PDB entry 8DIM | electron microscopy, 2.62 A resolution | chains B and C of the 9 polymer chains in the assembly

# Chain B
Protein: CR6261 Fab heavy chain
Organism: Homo sapiens
Notes: antibody fragment or engineered binder
Sequence (251 residues; row label = number of the first residue in the row; numbers below 1 keep their minus sign (Met-18 is residue -18)):
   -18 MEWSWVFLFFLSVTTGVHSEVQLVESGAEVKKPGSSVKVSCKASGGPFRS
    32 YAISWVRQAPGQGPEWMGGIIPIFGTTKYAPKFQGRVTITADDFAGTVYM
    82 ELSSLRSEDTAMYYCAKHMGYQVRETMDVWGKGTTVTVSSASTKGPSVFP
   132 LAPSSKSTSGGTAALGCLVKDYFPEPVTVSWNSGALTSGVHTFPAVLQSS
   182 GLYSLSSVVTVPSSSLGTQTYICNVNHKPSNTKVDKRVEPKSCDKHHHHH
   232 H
Disordered / not traced: -18 to 1, 120-232
Disulfide bonds: Cys22-Cys96

# Chain C
Protein: CR6261 Fab light chain
Organism: Homo sapiens
Notes: antibody fragment or engineered binder
Sequence (240 residues; row label = number of the first residue in the row; numbers below 1 keep their minus sign (Met-18 is residue -18)):
   -18 MEWSWVFLFFLSVTTGVHSQSVLTQPPSVSAAPGQKVTISCSGSSSNIGN
    32 DYVSWYQQLPGTAPKLLIYDNNKRPSGIPDRFSGSKSGTSATLGITGLQT
    82 GDEANYYCATWDRRPTAYVVFGGGTKLTVLGAAAGQPKAAPSVTLFPPSS
   132 EELQANKATLVCLISDFYPGAVTVAWKADSSPVKAGVETTTPSKQSNNKY
   182 AASSYLSLTPEQWKSHRSYSCQVTHEGSTVEKTVAPTECS
Disordered / not traced: -18 to 2, 112-221
Disulfide bonds: Cys22-Cys89

# Interface between chain B and chain C
Residue-residue contacts (27; chain B residue first):
  Gln39(B) with Gln39(C), hydrogen bond
  Gly44(B) with Tyr88(C)
  Pro45(B) with Tyr88(C); Phe102(C)
  Trp47(B) with Tyr99(C), hydrophobic; Val100(C)
  Pro62(B) with Thr97(C)
  Lys63(B) with Tyr99(C)
  Tyr95(B) with Ala44(C), hydrophobic
  Met100(B) with Tyr50(C), hydrophobic
  Val104(B) with Trp92(C), hydrophobic
  Arg105(B) with Asp51(C), salt bridge; Val100(C)
  Glu106(B) with Tyr33(C); Ser35(C); Tyr37(C), hydrogen bond (backbone-side chain); Thr91(C); Trp92(C), hydrogen bond (side chain-backbone)
  Thr107(B) with Ser35(C), hydrogen bond; Tyr37(C); Leu47(C); Tyr50(C)
  Met108(B) with Tyr37(C), hydrogen bond (backbone-side chain); Leu47(C)
  Trp111(B) with Ala44(C), hydrophobic; Pro45(C)
  Gly112(B) with Ala44(C)
Other interface residues (no listed pair), chain B (19 interface residues in all): Gln43, Lys59, Ala61, Asp109
Other interface residues (no listed pair), chain C (18 interface residues in all): Asp32, Ala90

# In short
Chain B and chain C form an interface of 19 and 18 residues respectively; the contacts include 5 hydrogen
bonds and 1 salt bridge. Polar contacts include Arg105(B)-Asp51(C), Gln39(B)-Gln39(C) and Glu106(B)-Tyr37(C).
Chain B is CR6261 Fab heavy chain and chain C is CR6261 Fab light chain, both from Homo sapiens; the
structure, CryoEM structure of Influenza A virus A/Ohio/09/2015 hemagglutinin bound to CR6261 Fab, was
determined by electron microscopy.
